PDB entry 3A2V | X-ray diffraction, 1.65 A resolution | chains A and J of the 10 polymer chains in the assembly

== Chain A (and J) ==
Molecule: Probable peroxiredoxin
Source organism: Aeropyrum pernix
Notes: EC 1.11.1.15; chain J of this document is another copy of the same molecule, construct and numbering; everything in this record applies to it too
Reference sequence: Q9Y9L0 (TDXH_AERPE); numbering as in UniProt (aligned over 2-250)
Chain sequence (249 residues; numbered 2 to 250; the number before each row is that of its first residue):
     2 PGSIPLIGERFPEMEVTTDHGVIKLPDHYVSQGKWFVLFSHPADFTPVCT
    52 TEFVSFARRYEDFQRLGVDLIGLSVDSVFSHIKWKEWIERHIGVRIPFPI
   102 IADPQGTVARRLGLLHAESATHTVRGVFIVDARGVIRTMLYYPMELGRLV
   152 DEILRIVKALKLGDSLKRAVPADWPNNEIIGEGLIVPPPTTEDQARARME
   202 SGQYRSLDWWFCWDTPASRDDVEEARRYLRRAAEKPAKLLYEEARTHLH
Not modelled in the structure: 245-250
Construct notes: engineered mutation S207 (Cys in Q9Y9L0)
UniProt features mapped onto this chain:
  - active site: C50 (Cysteine sulfenic acid (-SOH) intermediate)
  - binding site (substrate): R126
  - mutagenesis: C50 (C50S: Abolishes enzyme activity), C213 (C213S: Abolishes enzyme activity)
Ligand contacts: peroxide ion (PER): T47, P48, V49, C50, R126

== Chain A / chain J interface ==
Residue-residue contacts - 28 pairs, chain A then chain J:
  F46(A) - F80(J)
  F46(A) - K84(J)
  T47(A) - F80(J)
  V76(A) - P105(J)  hydrophobic
  V76(A) - Q106(J)
  D77(A) - S78(J)
  S78(A) - H123(J)
  F80(A) - F46(J)
  F80(A) - T47(J)
  S81(A) - S81(J)  hydrogen bond
  K84(A) - F46(J)
  P105(A) - V76(J)  hydrophobic
  P105(A) - T122(J)
  P105(A) - H123(J)
  Q106(A) - V76(J)
  Q106(A) - Q106(J)  hydrogen bond (side chain-backbone)
  Q106(A) - G107(J)
  Q106(A) - R111(J)
  Q106(A) - A121(J)
  Q106(A) - T122(J)
  G107(A) - Q106(J)
  R111(A) - Q106(J)
  R111(A) - R111(J)
  L116(A) - Q106(J)
  A121(A) - Q106(J)
  T122(A) - P105(J)
  T122(A) - Q106(J)  hydrogen bond (backbone-side chain)
  H123(A) - P105(J)
Interface residues without a listed pair, chain A (18 interface residues in all): A44, D45
Interface residues without a listed pair, chain J (18 interface residues in all): A44, D45, D77, L116

== In short ==
The chain A/chain J interface involves 18 residues from each chain, with 3 hydrogen bonds. Among the polar
pairs are S81(A)-S81(J), Q106(A)-Q106(J) and T122(A)-Q106(J). Chain A binds peroxide ion. UniProt lists
active-site residue C50(A), substrate-binding residue R126(A) and 2 mutagenesis sites on chain A.
Both chains are Probable peroxiredoxin (Aeropyrum pernix). Entry 3A2V (Peroxiredoxin (C207S) from Aeropyrum
pernix K1 complexed with hydrogen peroxide) was determined by X-ray diffraction (same publication as 3A2W,
3A2X and 3A5W).
